Entry 5TXE (X-ray diffraction, 2.20 A resolution); this record covers chains A and C.

# Chain A
Name: AtxE2
Organism: Asticcacaulis excentricus (strain ATCC 15261 / DSM 4724 / VKM B-1370 / CB 48)
Reference sequence: E8RUP5 (E8RUP5_ASTEC); residues 1-695 here = UniProt positions 1-695
Amino-acid sequence (705 residues; each row starts with the number of its first residue):
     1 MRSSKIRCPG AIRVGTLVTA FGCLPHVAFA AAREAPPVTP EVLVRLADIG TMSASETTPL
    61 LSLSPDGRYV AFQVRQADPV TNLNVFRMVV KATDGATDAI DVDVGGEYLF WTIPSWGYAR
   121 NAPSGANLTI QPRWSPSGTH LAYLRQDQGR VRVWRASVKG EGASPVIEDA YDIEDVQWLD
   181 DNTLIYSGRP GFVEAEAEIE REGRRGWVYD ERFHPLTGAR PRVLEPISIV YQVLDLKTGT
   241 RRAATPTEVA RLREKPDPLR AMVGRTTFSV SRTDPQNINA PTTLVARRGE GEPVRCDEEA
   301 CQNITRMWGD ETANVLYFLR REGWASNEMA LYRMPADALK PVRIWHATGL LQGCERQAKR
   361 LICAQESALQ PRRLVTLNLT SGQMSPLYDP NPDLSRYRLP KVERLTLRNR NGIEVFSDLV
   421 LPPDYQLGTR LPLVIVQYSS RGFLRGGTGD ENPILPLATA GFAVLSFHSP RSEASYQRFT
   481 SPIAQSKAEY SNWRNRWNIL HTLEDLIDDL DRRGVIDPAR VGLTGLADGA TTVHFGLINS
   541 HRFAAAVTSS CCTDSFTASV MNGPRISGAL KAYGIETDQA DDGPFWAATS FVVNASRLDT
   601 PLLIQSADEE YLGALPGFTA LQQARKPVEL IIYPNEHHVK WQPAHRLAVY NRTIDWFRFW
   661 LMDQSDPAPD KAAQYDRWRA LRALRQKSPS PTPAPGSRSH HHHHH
Disordered / not traced: 1-34, 687-705
Construct notes: engineered mutation Ala527 (Ser in E8RUP5); expression tag (696-705)
UniProt features mapped onto this chain:
  - active site (Charge relay system): Glu610, His638
  - site: Trp116 (Important for activity. Binds to Astexin-3), Tyr438 (Catalytically important residue that stabilizes the alkoxide intermediate. Moves to point toward the isopeptide bond), Asn562 (Important for activity. Binds to Astexin-3)
Disulfides: Cys296-Cys301, Cys354-Cys363, Cys551-Cys552
From the paper describing this entry:
  - catalytic residues: Tyr438
  - conformationally variable residues (loop rearrangement): Gln437 to Gly442
  - mutagenesis - Y438F: abolished catalytic activity
  - mutagenesis - W111A: unchanged catalytic activity
  - mutagenesis - N121A: increased catalytic activity
  - mutagenesis - W116A, N562A: decreased catalytic activity

# Chain C
Name: Astexin3-dC4
Organism: Asticcacaulis excentricus (strain ATCC 15261 / DSM 4724 / VKM B-1370 / CB 48)
Reference sequence: E8RUP8 (E8RUP8_ASTEC); residues 1001-1024 here correspond to UniProt positions 26-49 (UniProt number = residue number - 975)
Amino-acid sequence (24 residues; row label = number of the first residue in the row):
  1001 GPTPMVGLDS VSGQYWDQHA PLAD
Disordered / not traced: 1018-1024
UniProt features mapped onto this chain:
  - cross-link: Gly1001 to Asp1009 (Isoaspartyl glycine isopeptide (Gly-Asp))
Covalently attached groups: covalent link Gly1001-Asp1009
From the paper describing this entry:
  - contacts within the chain: Gly1001-Asp1009 (covalent link)

# Chain A / chain C interface
Residue-residue contacts (38; chain A residue first):
  Ser53(A) with Pro1002(C); Thr1003(C), hydrogen bond (backbone-side chain)
  Trp111(A) with Thr1003(C); Pro1004(C)
  Ile113(A) with Pro1004(C), hydrophobic
  Ser115(A) with Tyr1015(C)
  Trp116(A) with Gly1013(C), hydrogen bond (side chain-backbone); Tyr1015(C)
  Asn121(A) with Gly1013(C), hydrogen bond (side chain-backbone); Gln1014(C)
  Ala122(A) with Gln1014(C), hydrogen bond (backbone-side chain)
  Ser124(A) with Gly1001(C); Pro1002(C), hydrogen bond (side chain-backbone); Gln1014(C)
  Ala126(A) with Pro1002(C)
  His214(A) with Ser1012(C), hydrogen bond (side chain-backbone)
  Leu216(A) with Ser1012(C)
  Tyr438(A) with Asp1009(C), hydrogen bond; Trp1016(C), hydrophobic
  Thr448(A) with Pro1002(C)
  Pro482(A) with Val1006(C), hydrophobic
  Ala527(A) with Gly1001(C); Asp1009(C); Ser1010(C)
  Thr531(A) with Ser1010(C)
  Thr557(A) with Ser1012(C)
  Ala558(A) with Val1011(C)
  Asn562(A) with Val1011(C), hydrogen bond (side chain-backbone); Ser1012(C); Gly1013(C)
  Leu570(A) with Val1011(C)
  Tyr573(A) with Leu1008(C), hydrophobic; Tyr1015(C)
  Ile575(A) with Leu1008(C), hydrophobic
  His638(A) with Gly1001(C), hydrogen bond (side chain-backbone); Asp1009(C); Gln1014(C)
  Val639(A) with Pro1002(C)
Interface residues without a listed pair, chain A (32 interface residues in all): Met52, Pro123, Gly449, Tyr490, Asp528, Ser550, Cys552, Ile566
Interface features reported in the paper:
  - residue pairs: Trp111(A)-Pro1004(C), Ile113(A)-Pro1004(C), Trp116(A)-Gly1013(C) (hydrogen bond), Trp116(A)-Tyr1015(C) (pi stacking), Asn121(A)-Gly1013(C) (hydrogen bond), Asn562(A)-Val1011(C) (hydrogen bond), Leu570(A)-Leu1008(C), Tyr573(A)-Leu1008(C), Ile575(A)-Leu1008(C)
  - interface residues, chain A: Asn121(A), His214(A), Thr531(A), Ala558(A), Asn562(A), Ile566(A), Leu570(A)

# Overview
32 residues of chain A and 14 residues of chain C are in contact; the contacts include 9 hydrogen bonds. Polar
contacts include Ser53(A)-Thr1003(C), Trp116(A)-Gly1013(C) and Asn121(A)-Gly1013(C). The paper describes
contacts between Trp111(A) and Pro1004(C), Ile113(A) and Pro1004(C) and Leu570(A) and Leu1008(C) among others;
hydrogen bonds between Trp116(A) and Gly1013(C), Asn121(A) and Gly1013(C) and Asn562(A) and Val1011(C); pi
stacking between Trp116(A) and Tyr1015(C). From the paper: the catalytic residue Tyr438(A); W116A and N562A of
chain A reduce catalytic activity; 5 substitutions were tested in all.
Chain A is AtxE2 and chain C is Astexin3-dC4, both from Asticcacaulis excentricus (strain ATCC 15261 / DSM
4724 / VKM B-1370 / CB 48); the structure, AtxE2 Isopeptidase - S527A Variant with Astexin3-dC4 Bound, was
determined by X-ray diffraction together with 5TXC from the same study.
